8K5R - chains A and B; structure by X-ray diffraction, 3.75 A resolution.

Chain A:
Molecule: Cyclin-dependent kinase 9
From: Homo sapiens
UniProtKB: P50750 (CDK9_HUMAN); residues 1-330 here = UniProt positions 1-330
Sequence (330 residues; numbered 1 to 330; the number before each row is that of its first residue):
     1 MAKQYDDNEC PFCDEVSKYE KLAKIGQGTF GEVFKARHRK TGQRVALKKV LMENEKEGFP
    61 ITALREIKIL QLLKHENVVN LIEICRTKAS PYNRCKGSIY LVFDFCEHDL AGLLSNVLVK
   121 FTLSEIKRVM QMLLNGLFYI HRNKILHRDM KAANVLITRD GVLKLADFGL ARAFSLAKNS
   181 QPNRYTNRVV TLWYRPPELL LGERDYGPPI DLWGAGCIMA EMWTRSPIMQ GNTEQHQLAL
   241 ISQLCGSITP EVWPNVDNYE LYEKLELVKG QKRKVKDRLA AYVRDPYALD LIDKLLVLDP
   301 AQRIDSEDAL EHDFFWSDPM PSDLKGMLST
Not modelled in the structure: 1-4, 26-31, 92-95, 177-179, 261-264, 328-330
Differences from the reference sequence: engineered mutation Asp7 (Ser in P50750), Asn8 (Val in P50750), Arg44 (Lys in P50750), Phe138 (Tyr in P50750), Ala280 (Lys in P50750), Glu307 (Asp in P50750), Glu311 (Asn in P50750)
Modified positions: Thr186 (phosphothreonine; TPO)
Curated features (UniProtKB/Swiss-Prot):
  - region: Ala166 to Thr191 (T-loop)
  - active site: Asp149 (Proton acceptor)
  - binding site (ATP): Ile25 to Val33, Lys48, Asp104 to Cys106, Asp167
  - modified residue: Lys48 (N6-acetyllysine), Ser175 (Phosphoserine), Thr186 (Phosphothreonine)
  - natural variant: Arg225 (R225C: Found in patients with global developmental delay and epilepsy with history of choanal atresia; uncertain significance)
  - mutagenesis: Lys48 (K48Q: Mimics acetylation; leading to impaired protein kinase activity; K48R: Decreased acetylation; leading to enhanced protein kinase activity), Asp167 (D167N: Abrogates kinase activity), Ser175 (S175A: Constitutive kinase activity; S175D: Mimics phosphorylation, constitutive loss of kinase activity), Thr186 (T186A: Abrogates autophosphorylation; no effect on kinase activity, but impaired CTD phosphorylation; T186D: Mimics autophosphorylation ...)
Residues lining bound ligands: KB-0742 (VQE; (1S,3S)-N3-(5-pentan-3-ylpyrazolo[1,5-a]pyrimidin-7-yl)cyclopentane-1,3-diamine): Ile25, Val33, Ala46, Lys48, Val79, Phe103, Asp104, Phe105, Cys106, Glu107, His108, Asp109, Ala153, Asn154, Leu156, Ala166, Asp167
From the paper describing this entry:
  - binding site for KB-0742: Cys106, Asp109, Leu156

Chain B:
Molecule: Cyclin-T1
From: Homo sapiens
UniProtKB: O60563 (CCNT1_HUMAN); numbering as in UniProt (aligned over 1-259)
Sequence (259 residues; each row starts with the number of its first residue):
     1 MEGERKNNNK RWYFTREQLE NSPSRAFGVD PDKELSYRQQ AANLLQDMGQ RLNVSQLTIN
    61 TAIVYMHRFY MIQSFTRFPG NSVAPAALFL AAKVEGQPKK LEHVIRVAHT CLHPQESLPD
   121 TRSEAYLQQV QDLVILESII LQTLGFELTI DHPHTHVVKC TQLVRASKDL AQTSYFMATN
   181 SLHLTTFSLQ YTPPVVACVC IHLACKWSNW EIPVSTDGKH WWEYVDATVT LELLDELTHE
   241 LLQILEKTPN RLKRIWNWR
Not modelled in the structure: 1-7
Differences from the reference sequence: engineered mutation Ala26 (Arg in O60563), Arg77 (Gln in O60563), Gly96 (Glu in O60563), Arg106 (Lys in O60563), Leu241 (Phe in O60563)
Curated features (UniProtKB/Swiss-Prot):
  - motif: Lys253 to Arg259 (Nuclear localization signal, and interaction with Tat-TAR RNA)
  - modified residue: Ser117 (Phosphoserine)

Interface between chain A and chain B:
Residue-residue contacts - 25 pairs, chain A then chain B:
  Asp6(A) with Arg77(B), salt bridge
  Asp7(A) with Arg77(B), hydrogen bond (backbone-side chain); Gln142(B)
  Glu9(A) with Gln73(B)
  Pro11(A) with Ile72(B); Thr143(B)
  Phe12(A) with Arg11(B); Gly145(B)
  Cys13(A) with Gln142(B)
  Glu57(A) with Phe89(B); Lys93(B); Lys100(B); Leu101(B), hydrogen bond (side chain-backbone)
  Gly58(A) with Phe89(B); Lys93(B); Glu137(B)
  Phe59(A) with Lys93(B), hydrogen bond (backbone-side chain); Glu137(B), hydrogen bond (backbone-side chain); Leu141(B), hydrophobic
  Ile61(A) with Lys93(B); Pro98(B), hydrophobic
  Leu64(A) with Leu148(B), hydrophobic
  Lys68(A) with Thr149(B)
  Gln71(A) with Phe146(B), hydrogen bond (side chain-backbone)
  Arg86(A) with Gln142(B)
Also at the interface, not in a pair above, chain A (19 interface residues in all): Asn8, Cys10, Ile67, Ile84, Ile99
Also at the interface, not in a pair above, chain B (23 interface residues in all): Trp12, Leu90, Lys99, Glu102, Ile139, Leu144

Overview:
The interface between chain A and chain B involves 19 residues on one side and 23 on the other, with 5
hydrogen bonds and 1 salt bridge. Polar contacts include Asp6(A)-Arg77(B), Asp7(A)-Arg77(B) and
Glu57(A)-Leu101(B). Bound to chain A: KB-0742. From the paper: a binding site for KB-0742 at Cys106(A),
Asp109(A) and Leu156(A).
Here chain A is Cyclin-dependent kinase 9 and chain B is Cyclin-T1, both from Homo sapiens. Entry 8K5R
(CDK9/cyclin T1 in complex with KB-0742) was determined by X-ray diffraction.
